PDB entry 8GAM | electron microscopy, 3.46 A resolution | chains K and M of the 15 polymer chains in the assembly

== Chain K ==
Molecule: crRNA
Sequence (43 nucleotides; each row starts with the number of its first residue):
     1 GUUGAAACAG GGUCAGCUUG CCGUAGGUGG CAUCGCCCUC GUC

== Chain M ==
Protein: Cas7
Organism: Neisseria lactamica
UniProtKB: A0A378VEU0 (A0A378VEU0_NEILA); numbering as in UniProt (aligned over 2-283)
Chain sequence (283 residues; row label = number of the first residue in the row):
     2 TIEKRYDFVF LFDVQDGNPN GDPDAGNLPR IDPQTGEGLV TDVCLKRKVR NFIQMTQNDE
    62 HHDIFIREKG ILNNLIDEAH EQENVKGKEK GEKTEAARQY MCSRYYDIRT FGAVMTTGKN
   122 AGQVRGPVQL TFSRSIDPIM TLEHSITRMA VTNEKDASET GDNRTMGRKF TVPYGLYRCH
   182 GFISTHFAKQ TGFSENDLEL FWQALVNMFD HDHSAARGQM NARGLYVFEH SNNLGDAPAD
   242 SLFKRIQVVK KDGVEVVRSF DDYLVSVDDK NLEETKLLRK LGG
Unresolved in the structure: 75-93
Construct notes: expression tag (284)

== Interface between chain K and chain M ==
Contacting residue pairs - 51 pairs, chain K then chain M:
  U2(K) with Asn-121(M), hydrogen bond to the phosphate
  U3(K) with Asn-121(M), hydrogen bond to the phosphate; Gln-124(M), phosphate contact; Arg-126(M), salt bridge to the phosphate
  G4(K) with Gln-124(M), phosphate contact; Arg-126(M), phosphate contact
  A5(K) with Ala-114(M), hydrogen bond to the sugar; Val-115(M), sugar contact; Gln-124(M), hydrogen bond to the base; Val-125(M), hydrogen bond to the sugar
  A6(K) with Lys-47(M), salt bridge to the phosphate; Arg-51(M), phosphate contact; Phe-112(M), phosphate contact; Val-115(M), base contact
  A7(K) with Val-44(M), phosphate contact; Lys-47(M), salt bridge to the phosphate; Arg-51(M), sugar contact
  C8(K) with Val-44(M), sugar contact; Arg-48(M), salt bridge to the phosphate; Arg-51(M), salt bridge to the phosphate; Glu-69(M), hydrogen bond to the base
  A9(K) with Asn-19(M), phosphate contact; Asn-21(M), phosphate contact; Gly-22(M), hydrogen bond to the phosphate; Pro-24(M), base contact; Asn-28(M), hydrogen bond to the sugar; Arg-31(M), salt bridge to the phosphate; Thr-42(M), hydrogen bond to the phosphate; Val-44(M), phosphate contact
  G10(K) with Asn-28(M), hydrogen bond to the base; Arg-218(M), phosphate contact
  G11(K) with Ser-215(M), hydrogen bond to the phosphate; Ala-216(M), phosphate contact; Ala-217(M), hydrogen bond to the phosphate
  G12(K) with Arg-149(M), base contact; Ser-215(M), hydrogen bond to the phosphate; Ala-216(M), sugar contact
  U13(K) with Ile-147(M), sugar contact; Thr-148(M), hydrogen bond to the sugar; Arg-149(M), hydrogen bond to the base; Gly-168(M), base contact; Arg-169(M), hydrogen bond to the base; Lys-170(M), base contact
  C14(K) with Thr-148(M), phosphate contact; Arg-149(M), phosphate contact; Met-150(M), hydrogen bond to the phosphate
  A15(K) with Ile-147(M), phosphate contact; Thr-148(M), hydrogen bond to the phosphate; Met-167(M), base contact
  G16(K) with Arg-165(M), base contact
  C17(K) with Arg-165(M), hydrogen bond to the base
Other interface residues (no listed pair), chain K (17 interface residues in all): G1
Other interface residues (no listed pair), chain M (41 interface residues in all): Pro-20, Asp-23, Gly-27, Cys-45, Ile-67, Ala-122, Gly-123, Ala-151, Gln-191

== Summary ==
17 residues of chain K face 41 of chain M across their interface, with 19 hydrogen bonds and 6 salt bridges.
Among the polar pairs are A5(K)/Gln-124(M), C8(K)/Glu-69(M) and G10(K)/Asn-28(M).
Here chain K is crRNA and chain M is Cas7 (Neisseria lactamica). Entry 8GAM (Exploiting Activation and
Inactivation Mechanisms in Type I-C CRISPR-Cas3 for Genome Editing Applications) was determined by electron
microscopy, deposited together with 8G9S, 8G9T, 8G9U, 8GAF and 8GAN.
